2R0Q - chains D and E of the 8 polymer chains in the assembly; structure by X-ray diffraction, 3.20 A resolution.

[Chain D (and E)]
Protein: Putative transposon Tn552 DNA-invertase bin3
Source organism: Staphylococcus aureus
Notes: chain E of this document is another copy of the same molecule, construct and numbering; everything in this record applies to it too
UniProtKB: P20384 (BIN3_STAAU); numbering as in UniProt (aligned over 1-202)
Amino-acid sequence (209 residues; numbered 1 to 209; the number before each row is that of its first residue):
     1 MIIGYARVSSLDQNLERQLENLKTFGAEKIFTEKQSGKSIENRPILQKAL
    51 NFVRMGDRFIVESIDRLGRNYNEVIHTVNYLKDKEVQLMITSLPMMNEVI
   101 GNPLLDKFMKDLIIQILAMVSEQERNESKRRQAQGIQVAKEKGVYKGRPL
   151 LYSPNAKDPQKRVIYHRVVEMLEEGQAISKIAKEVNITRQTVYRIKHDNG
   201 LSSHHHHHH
Unresolved in the structure: 35-41, 130-131, 201-209 (chain E: 35-41, 201-209)
Sequence notes: expression tag (203-209)
Curated features (UniProtKB/Swiss-Prot):
  - active site: S9 (O-(5'-phospho-DNA)-serine intermediate)
What the authors report for this chain:
  - catalytic residues: S9 (citing earlier work)
  - self-association interface (contacts with another copy of this molecule): R54, Q160, K161, I164, R167, N186
  - mutagenesis - R54E (1000-fold): decreased catalytic activity on recombination
  - mutagenesis - I100T: increased catalytic activity on isolated site Is (citing earlier work)
  - mutagenesis - T77I: increased catalytic activity on site I x site I substrates
  - mutagenesis - R54E/T77I: decreased catalytic activity on res x res recombination
  - mutagenesis - I164T (750-fold): decreased catalytic activity
  - mutagenesis - I100T/S153T/H166R: increased catalytic activity on res x res recombination

[Chain D / chain E interface]
Residue-residue contacts - 13 pairs, chain D then chain E:
  Y152(D) - Q160(E)  hydrogen bond
  Q160(D) - Y152(E)  hydrogen bond
  Q160(D) - I164(E)
  Q160(D) - V185(E)  hydrogen bond (side chain-backbone)
  Q160(D) - N186(E)
  K161(D) - Q160(E)  hydrogen bond
  V163(D) - E184(E)
  I164(D) - Q160(E)
  R167(D) - V163(E)
  E184(D) - P159(E)
  E184(D) - V163(E)
  V185(D) - Q160(E)  hydrogen bond (backbone-side chain)
  N186(D) - Q160(E)
Interface residues without a listed pair, chain D (12 interface residues in all): P159, K183, I187
Interface residues without a listed pair, chain E (11 interface residues in all): R167, K183, I187
The authors on this interface:
  - hot spots on chain D (mutagenesis) - I164T: decreased binding to Site II synapsis

[In short]
The interface between chain D and chain E involves 12 residues on one side and 11 on the other; the contacts
include 5 hydrogen bonds. Polar pairs include Y152(D)-Q160(E), Q160(D)-V185(E) and K161(D)-Q160(E). The paper
reports the catalytic residue S9(D); R54E of chain D reduces catalytic activity on recombination; 6
substitutions were tested in all.
Both chains are Putative transposon Tn552 DNA-invertase bin3 (Staphylococcus aureus). Entry 2R0Q (Crystal
structure of a serine recombinase- DNA regulatory complex) was determined by X-ray diffraction.
